8QHN - chains A and C of the 4 polymer chains in the assembly; structure by X-ray diffraction, 1.99 A resolution.

== Chain A (and C) ==
Molecule: NADP-dependent glyceraldehyde-3-phosphate dehydrogenase
Organism: Streptococcus pyogenes
Notes: chain C of this document is another copy of the same molecule, construct and numbering; everything in this record applies to it too
Reference sequence: A0A4U9C786 (A0A4U9C786_STRPY); residues 1-475 here = UniProt positions 1-475
Amino-acid sequence (475 residues; each row starts with the number of its first residue):
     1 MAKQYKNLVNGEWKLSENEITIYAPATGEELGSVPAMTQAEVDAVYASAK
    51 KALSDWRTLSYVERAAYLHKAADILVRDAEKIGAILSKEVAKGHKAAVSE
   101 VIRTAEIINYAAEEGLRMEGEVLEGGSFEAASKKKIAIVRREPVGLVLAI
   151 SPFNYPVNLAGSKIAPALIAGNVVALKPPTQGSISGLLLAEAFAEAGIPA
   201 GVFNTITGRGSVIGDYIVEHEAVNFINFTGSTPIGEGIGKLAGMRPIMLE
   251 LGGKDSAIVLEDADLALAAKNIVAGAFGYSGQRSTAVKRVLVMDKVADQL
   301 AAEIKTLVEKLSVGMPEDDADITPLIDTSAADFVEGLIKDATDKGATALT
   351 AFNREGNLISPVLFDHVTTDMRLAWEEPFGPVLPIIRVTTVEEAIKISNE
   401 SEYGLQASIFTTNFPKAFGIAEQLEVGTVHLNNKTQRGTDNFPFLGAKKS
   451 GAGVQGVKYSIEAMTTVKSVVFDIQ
Disordered / not traced: 1
Differences from the reference sequence: conflict T58 (Ala in A0A4U9C786), S284 (Cys in A0A4U9C786)
Residues lining bound ligands:
  - erythose-4-phosphate (E4P): R103, N154, Y155, Q282, R283, S284, T285, Q436, R437, G438
  - NADP (NAP; NADP nicotinamide-adenine-dinucleotide phosphate): I150, S151, P152, F153, N154, L159, K177, P178, P179, T180, Q181, G208, R209, G210, S211, G214, D215, V218, F228, T229, G230, S231, I234, I238, E250, L251, G252, G253, S284, E377, F379, L405, R437, F444

== How chain A and chain C interact ==
Pairs across the interface (29):
  Y110(A) with L116(C), hydrophobic; R117(C), hydrogen bond (backbone-side chain)
  E113(A) with E113(C); R117(C)
  E114(A) with R117(C), salt bridge
  L116(A) with Y110(C), hydrophobic
  R117(A) with Y110(C), hydrogen bond (side chain-backbone); E113(C); E114(C), salt bridge
  E119(A) with K458(C), salt bridge
  K134(A) with E422(C), salt bridge
  P415(A) with D473(C); I474(C); Q475(C), hydrogen bond (backbone-backbone)
  F418(A) with F472(C), hydrophobic; I474(C)
  G419(A) with I474(C); Q475(C)
  E422(A) with K134(C), salt bridge; I474(C)
  K458(A) with E119(C), salt bridge
  F472(A) with F418(C), hydrophobic
  D473(A) with P415(C)
  I474(A) with P415(C); F418(C); G419(C); E422(C)
  Q475(A) with P415(C), hydrogen bond (backbone-backbone); G419(C)
Other interface residues (no listed pair), chain A (17 interface residues in all): K416
Other interface residues (no listed pair), chain C (19 interface residues in all): I136, N413, K416

== In short ==
Chain A and chain C form an interface of 17 and 19 residues respectively; the contacts include 4 hydrogen
bonds and 6 salt bridges. Polar pairs include E114(A)-R117(C), E119(A)-K458(C) and K134(A)-E422(C). Ligands of
chain A: NADP and erythose-4-phosphate.
Chain A and chain C are both NADP-dependent glyceraldehyde-3-phosphate dehydrogenase (Streptococcus pyogenes);
the structure, Streptococcus pyogenes GapN in complex with NADPH and erythrose-4-phosphate, was determined by
X-ray diffraction (same publication as 9RAS, 9RAV, 9RAU, 9RAZ and 9RB1).
